Entry 3AZB (X-ray diffraction, 2.60 A resolution); this record covers chains B and E of the 6 polymer chains in the assembly.

[Chain B (and E)]
Protein: Beta-hydroxyacyl-ACP dehydratase
From: Plasmodium falciparum
Notes: EC 4.2.1.-; chain E of this document is another copy of the same molecule, construct and numbering; everything in this record applies to it too
Reference sequence: Q965D7 (Q965D7_PLAFA); residues 81-230 here = UniProt positions 81-230
Chain sequence (154 residues; numbered 77 to 230; the number before each row is that of its first residue):
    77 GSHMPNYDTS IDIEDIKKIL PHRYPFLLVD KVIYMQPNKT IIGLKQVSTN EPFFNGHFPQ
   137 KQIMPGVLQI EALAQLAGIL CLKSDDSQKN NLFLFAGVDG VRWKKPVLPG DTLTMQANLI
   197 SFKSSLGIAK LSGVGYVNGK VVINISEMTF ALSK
Not modelled in the structure: 77-84, 200-203, 230 (chain E: 77-83, 200-202, 229-230)
Construct notes: expression tag (77-80)

[Interface between chain B and chain E]
Pairs across the interface - 65 pairs, chain B then chain E:
  I89(B) - P185(E)  hydrophobic
  E90(B) - Q136(E)
  E90(B) - K137(E)
  E90(B) - Q138(E)  hydrogen bond (side chain-backbone)
  K93(B) - Q138(E)
  Y100(B) - Y100(E)  hydrogen bond
  Y100(B) - T125(E)
  Y100(B) - N126(E)
  Y100(B) - E127(E)
  Y100(B) - P128(E)
  Y100(B) - N131(E)
  P101(B) - N126(E)
  F102(B) - N126(E)
  L103(B) - T125(E)
  L103(B) - N126(E)
  D106(B) - V123(E)
  D106(B) - S124(E)  hydrogen bond
  D106(B) - T125(E)  hydrogen bond (side chain-backbone)
  D106(B) - P185(E)
  D106(B) - G186(E)
  K107(B) - D187(E)  salt bridge
  L120(B) - G186(E)
  K121(B) - S124(E)  hydrogen bond
  Q122(B) - Q122(E)
  Q122(B) - V123(E)
  Q122(B) - S124(E)
  Q122(B) - G186(E)  hydrogen bond (side chain-backbone)
  Q122(B) - D187(E)
  Q122(B) - T188(E)  hydrogen bond
  V123(B) - Q122(E)
  S124(B) - D106(E)  hydrogen bond
  S124(B) - K121(E)  hydrogen bond
  S124(B) - Q122(E)  hydrogen bond (side chain-backbone)
  T125(B) - I89(E)
  T125(B) - L103(E)
  T125(B) - D106(E)  hydrogen bond (backbone-side chain)
  N126(B) - Y100(E)
  N126(B) - P101(E)
  N126(B) - L103(E)
  N126(B) - L104(E)
  N126(B) - K121(E)
  N126(B) - N126(E)
  N126(B) - E127(E)  hydrogen bond
  N126(B) - P128(E)
  N126(B) - F129(E)
  E127(B) - Y100(E)
  E127(B) - N126(E)  hydrogen bond
  P128(B) - Y100(E)
  P128(B) - N126(E)
  F129(B) - N126(E)
  N131(B) - Y100(E)
  P135(B) - K93(E)
  Q136(B) - E90(E)
  K137(B) - E90(E)
  Q138(B) - I89(E)
  Q138(B) - E90(E)  hydrogen bond (backbone-side chain)
  Q138(B) - K93(E)
  P185(B) - I89(E)  hydrophobic
  P185(B) - D106(E)
  G186(B) - D106(E)
  G186(B) - L120(E)
  G186(B) - Q122(E)  hydrogen bond (backbone-side chain)
  D187(B) - K107(E)  salt bridge
  D187(B) - Q122(E)  hydrogen bond (backbone-side chain)
  T188(B) - Q122(E)
Other interface residues (no listed pair), chain B (30 interface residues in all): L104, V105
Other interface residues (no listed pair), chain E (30 interface residues in all): F102, V105, P135

[In short]
Chain B and chain E each contribute 30 residues to their interface; the contacts include 16 hydrogen bonds and
2 salt bridges. Among the polar pairs are K107(B)-D187(E), E90(B)-Q138(E) and Y100(B)-Y100(E).
Both chains are Beta-hydroxyacyl-ACP dehydratase (Plasmodium falciparum). Entry 3AZB (Beta-Hydroxyacyl-Acyl
Carrier Protein Dehydratase (FabZ) from Plasmodium falciparum in complex with NAS91-11) was determined by
X-ray diffraction, deposited together with 3AZ8, 3AZ9 and 3AZA.
